Entry 1LIK (X-ray diffraction, 2.55 A resolution); this record covers chain A.

Chain A:
Protein: adenosine kinase
Source organism: Toxoplasma gondii
Notes: EC 2.7.1.20
Reference sequence: Q9TVW2 (ADK_TOXGO); numbering as in UniProt (aligned over 1-363)
Amino-acid sequence (363 residues; each row starts with the number of its first residue):
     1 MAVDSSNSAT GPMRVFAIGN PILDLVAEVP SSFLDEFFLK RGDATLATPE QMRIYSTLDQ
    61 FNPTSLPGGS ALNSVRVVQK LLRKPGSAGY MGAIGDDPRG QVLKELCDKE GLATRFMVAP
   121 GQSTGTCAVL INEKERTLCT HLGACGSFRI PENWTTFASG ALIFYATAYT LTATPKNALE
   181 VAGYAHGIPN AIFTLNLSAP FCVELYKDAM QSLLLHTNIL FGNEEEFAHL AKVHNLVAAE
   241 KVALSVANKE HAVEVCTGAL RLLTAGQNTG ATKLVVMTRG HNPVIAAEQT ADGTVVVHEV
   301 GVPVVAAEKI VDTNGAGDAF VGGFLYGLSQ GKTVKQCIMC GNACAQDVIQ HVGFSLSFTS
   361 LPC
Not modelled in the structure: 1-10, 238-240, 254-268, 359-363
Differences from the reference sequence: conflict Thr126 (Val in Q9TVW2), Ile150 (Leu in Q9TVW2), Asn153 (Asp in Q9TVW2), Val242 (Thr in Q9TVW2), Val246 (Thr in Q9TVW2), Gly327 (Ala in Q9TVW2)
Small-molecule neighbours:
  - adenosine (ADN), molecule 1: Asn20, Ile22, Asp24, Leu46, Gly68, Gly69, Ser70, Asn73, Cys127, Leu138, Thr140, Leu142, Tyr169, Asn314, Gly315, Asp318
  - adenosine (ADN), molecule 2: Thr278, Gly280, His281, Val284, Val302, Val305, Ile310, Ala316, Gly317, Phe320, Asn342, Ala345, Gln346, Ile349
Curated features (UniProtKB/Swiss-Prot):
  - active site: Asp318
  - binding site (Mg(2+)): Ala185, Ile188, Ala191

Summary:
Ligands of chain A: adenosine. Curated annotation (UniProt) lists active-site residue Asp318 and 3
Mg2+-binding residues.
Chain A is adenosine kinase (Toxoplasma gondii); the structure, Structure of T. gondii adenosine kinase bound
to adenosine, was determined by X-ray diffraction together with 1LIO, 1LII and 1LIJ from the same study.
